4UM3 - chains Q and R of the 5 polymer chains in the assembly; structure by X-ray diffraction, 2.70 A resolution.

# Chain Q (and R)
Name: Acetylcholine binding protein
From: Lymnaea stagnalis
Notes: chain R of this document is another copy of the same molecule, construct and numbering; everything in this record applies to it too
UniProtKB: P58154 (ACHP_LYMST); residues -18 to 210 here correspond to UniProt positions 1-229 (UniProt number = residue number + 19)
Amino-acid sequence (229 residues; numbered -18 to 210; the number before each row is that of its first residue; numbers below 1 keep their minus sign (Met-18 is residue -18)):
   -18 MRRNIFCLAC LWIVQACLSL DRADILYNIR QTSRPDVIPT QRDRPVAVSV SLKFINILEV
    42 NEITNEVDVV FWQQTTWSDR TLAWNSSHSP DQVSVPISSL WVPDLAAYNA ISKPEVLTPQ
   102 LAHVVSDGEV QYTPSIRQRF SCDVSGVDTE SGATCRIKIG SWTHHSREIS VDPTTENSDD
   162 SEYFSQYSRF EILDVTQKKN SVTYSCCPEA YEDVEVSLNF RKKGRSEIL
Unresolved in the structure: -18 to 0, 23-25, 156-161, 206-210 (chain R: -18 to 0, 24, 156-160, 205-210)
Disulfides: Cys123-Cys136, Cys187-Cys188
Construct notes: engineered mutation His104 (Arg123 in P58154), Gln112 (Leu131 in P58154), Thr114 (Met133 in P58154)
Small-molecule neighbours:
  - 1-(6-bromopyridin-3-yl)-1,4-diazepane (09R), molecule 1: Trp53, Leu102, Ala103, His104, Gln112, Tyr113, Thr114
  - 1-(6-bromopyridin-3-yl)-1,4-diazepane (09R), molecule 2: Tyr89, Ser142, Trp143, Thr144, Tyr185, Cys187, Cys188, Tyr192
UniProt features mapped onto this chain:
  - glycosylation: Asn66 (N-linked (GlcNAc...) asparagine)

# Chain Q / chain R interface
Pairs across the interface (46):
  Arg15(Q) - Ala4(R)  hydrogen bond (side chain-backbone)
  Arg15(Q) - Tyr8(R)
  Arg15(Q) - Arg11(R)
  Asp17(Q) - Leu7(R)
  Asp17(Q) - Arg11(R)  salt bridge
  Val18(Q) - Ala4(R)  hydrophobic
  Val18(Q) - Leu7(R)  hydrophobic
  Ile19(Q) - Arg3(R)
  Thr21(Q) - Arg3(R)
  Ile44(Q) - Arg170(R)
  Thr45(Q) - Arg170(R)
  Asn46(Q) - Tyr168(R)  hydrogen bond (side chain-backbone)
  Glu47(Q) - Leu39(R)
  Asp85(Q) - Pro100(R)
  Asp85(Q) - Leu102(R)
  Leu86(Q) - Pro100(R)
  Ala87(Q) - Pro100(R)
  Ala91(Q) - Leu98(R)
  Ile92(Q) - Leu39(R)  hydrophobic
  Ile92(Q) - Arg118(R)  hydrogen bond (backbone-side chain)
  Ser93(Q) - Glu96(R)
  Ser93(Q) - Leu98(R)
  Lys94(Q) - Glu96(R)  hydrogen bond (backbone-side chain)
  Lys94(Q) - Val97(R)
  Lys94(Q) - Leu98(R)
  Arg120(Q) - Arg118(R)
  Ser122(Q) - Asn37(R)  hydrogen bond
  Ser122(Q) - Ser166(R)  hydrogen bond
  Asp124(Q) - Tyr168(R)
  Arg137(Q) - Tyr168(R)  hydrogen bond
  Trp143(Q) - Trp53(R)
  Trp143(Q) - Thr99(R)
  Trp143(Q) - Thr114(R)  hydrogen bond (side chain-backbone)
  Trp143(Q) - Ser116(R)
  Thr144(Q) - Ser75(R)  hydrogen bond
  Thr144(Q) - Leu102(R)
  Thr144(Q) - His104(R)  hydrogen bond (backbone-side chain)
  His145(Q) - Ser75(R)
  Glu149(Q) - Arg3(R)  salt bridge
  Tyr185(Q) - Trp53(R)  hydrophobic
  Tyr185(Q) - Tyr164(R)
  Ser186(Q) - Glu163(R)  hydrogen bond
  Ser186(Q) - Tyr164(R)  hydrogen bond (backbone-side chain)
  Cys187(Q) - Gln55(R)
  Cys187(Q) - Gln112(R)
  Tyr192(Q) - His104(R)  hydrogen bond
Also at the interface, not in a pair above, chain Q (33 interface residues in all): Tyr89, Pro95, Cys123, His146, Cys188
Also at the interface, not in a pair above, chain R (31 interface residues in all): Lys34, Ile36, Gln73, Pro115, Gln167

# Summary
Chain Q and chain R form an interface of 33 and 31 residues respectively, with 13 hydrogen bonds and 2 salt
bridges. Polar pairs include Asp17(Q)-Arg11(R), Glu149(Q)-Arg3(R) and Arg15(Q)-Ala4(R). Chain Q binds
1-(6-bromopyridin-3-yl)-1,4-diazepane.
Chain Q and chain R are both Acetylcholine binding protein (Lymnaea stagnalis); the structure, Engineered
Ls-AChBP with alpha4-alpha4 binding pocket in complex with NS3920, was determined by X-ray diffraction
together with 4UM1 from the same study.
